PDB entry 6WWA | X-ray diffraction, 3.80 A resolution | chains A and X of the 3 polymer chains in the assembly

[Chain A]
Name: Mitotic spindle assembly checkpoint protein MAD2B
Source organism: Homo sapiens
UniProt: Q9UI95 (MD2L2_HUMAN); numbering as in UniProt (aligned over 2-211)
Amino-acid sequence (211 residues; row label = number of the first residue in the row):
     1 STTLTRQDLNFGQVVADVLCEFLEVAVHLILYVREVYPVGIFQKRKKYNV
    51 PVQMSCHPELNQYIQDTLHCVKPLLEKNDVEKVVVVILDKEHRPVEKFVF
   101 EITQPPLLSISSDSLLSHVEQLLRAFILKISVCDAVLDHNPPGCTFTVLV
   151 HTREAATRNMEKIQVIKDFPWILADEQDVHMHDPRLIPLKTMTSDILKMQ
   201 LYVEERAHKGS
Not modelled in the structure: 1-11, 109-113, 209-211
Sequence notes: expression tag (1)
UniProt features mapped onto this chain:
  - natural variant: Val-85 (V85E: In FANCV)
  - mutagenesis: Tyr-63 (Y63A: Alters interaction with REV3L. Loss of interaction with REV3L; when associated with A-171), Arg-124 (R124A: Induces structural changes that increase affinity for REV3L and REV1. No effect on interaction with REV1; when associated with A-171), Trp-171 (W171A: Alters interaction with REV3L and REV1. Loss of interaction with REV3L; when associated with A-63. No effect on interaction with REV1; when associated with A-124), Leu-186 (L186A: Significantly prevents interaction with REV1; no effect on interaction with REV3L), Gln-200 (Q200A: Significantly prevents interaction with REV1; no effect on interaction with REV3L), Tyr-202 (Y202A: Significantly prevents interaction with REV1; no effect on interaction with REV3L)
From the paper describing this entry:
  - self-association interface (contacts with another copy of this molecule); pairs are residue here / residue on that copy: Arg-124/Glu-35, Lys-129/Ser-131, Ala-135/Arg-124 (hydrogen bond), Leu-128, Pro-188, Lys-190
  - mutagenesis - R153A, R158A/N159A: decreased catalytic activity on wild-type TRIP13

[Chain X]
Name: Shieldin complex subunit 2, Shieldin complex subunit 3 chimera
Source organism: Homo sapiens
UniProt: chimeric construct of Q86V20, Q6ZNX1: residues 2-16 from Q86V20 (SHLD2_HUMAN) positions 5-19 (UniProt number = residue number + 3); residues 33-89 from Q6ZNX1 positions 2-58 (UniProt number = residue number - 31)
Amino-acid sequence (99 residues; each row starts with the number of its first residue):
     1 MSQVHIFWGAPIAPLKGSGSGSGSGSGSGSGSTTEVILHYRPCESDPTQL
    51 PKIAEKAIQDFPTRPLSRFIPWFPYDGSKLPLRPKRSPPASREEIMATL
Not modelled in the structure: 1, 15-32, 92-99
Sequence notes: initiating methionine (1); linker (17-32); expression tag (90-99)

[Chain A / chain X interface]
Contacting residue pairs (56; chain A residue first):
  Tyr-37(A) / Pro-88(X)
  Tyr-37(A) / Pro-89(X)  hydrogen bond (side chain-backbone)
  Tyr-63(A) / Arg-86(X)  hydrogen bond (side chain-backbone)
  Tyr-63(A) / Pro-88(X)
  Glu-81(A) / Phe-73(X)
  Glu-81(A) / Lys-79(X)  salt bridge
  Lys-82(A) / Phe-73(X)  hydrogen bond (side chain-backbone)
  Lys-82(A) / Pro-74(X)  hydrogen bond (side chain-backbone)
  Glu-101(A) / Pro-71(X)
  Glu-101(A) / Trp-72(X)  hydrogen bond (side chain-backbone)
  Glu-101(A) / Phe-73(X)  hydrogen bond (side chain-backbone)
  Ile-102(A) / Phe-73(X)
  Thr-103(A) / Trp-72(X)
  Thr-103(A) / Phe-73(X)
  Thr-145(A) / Pro-88(X)
  Phe-146(A) / Pro-88(X)
  Thr-147(A) / Arg-83(X)  hydrogen bond
  Thr-147(A) / Pro-84(X)
  Val-148(A) / Leu-82(X)
  Val-148(A) / Arg-83(X)
  Val-148(A) / Pro-84(X)
  Leu-149(A) / Leu-82(X)
  Val-150(A) / Pro-81(X)
  Val-150(A) / Leu-82(X)  hydrogen bond (backbone-backbone)
  His-151(A) / Pro-81(X)
  Thr-152(A) / Lys-79(X)
  Arg-153(A) / Lys-79(X)  hydrogen bond (backbone-side chain)
  Ala-156(A) / Leu-82(X)  hydrophobic
  Met-160(A) / Leu-82(X)  hydrophobic
  Asp-168(A) / Arg-86(X)
  Phe-169(A) / Pro-84(X)  hydrophobic
  Pro-170(A) / Pro-84(X)
  Pro-170(A) / Lys-85(X)  hydrogen bond (backbone-backbone)
  Trp-171(A) / Arg-83(X)
  Trp-171(A) / Pro-84(X)
  Ile-172(A) / Leu-82(X)
  Ile-172(A) / Arg-83(X)  hydrogen bond (backbone-backbone)
  Ile-172(A) / Lys-85(X)
  Leu-173(A) / Leu-80(X)  hydrophobic
  Leu-173(A) / Pro-81(X)
  Leu-173(A) / Leu-82(X)  hydrophobic
  Ala-174(A) / Pro-81(X)  hydrogen bond (backbone-backbone)
  Ala-174(A) / Arg-83(X)
  Glu-176(A) / Tyr-75(X)  hydrogen bond
  Asp-178(A) / Arg-83(X)  salt bridge
  Val-179(A) / Tyr-75(X)  hydrophobic
  His-180(A) / Tyr-75(X)
  Pro-188(A) / Phe-69(X)  hydrophobic
  Thr-191(A) / Phe-69(X)
  Lys-198(A) / Trp-72(X)
  Met-199(A) / Trp-72(X)
  Gln-200(A) / Phe-69(X)
  Gln-200(A) / Ile-70(X)  hydrogen bond (side chain-backbone)
  Gln-200(A) / Pro-71(X)
  Gln-200(A) / Trp-72(X)  hydrogen bond
  Tyr-202(A) / Phe-73(X)
Interface residues without a listed pair, chain A (37 interface residues in all): Thr-67, Met-192
Interface residues without a listed pair, chain X (19 interface residues in all): Ser-87, Ala-90

[Summary]
Chain A and chain X form an interface of 37 and 19 residues respectively, with 15 hydrogen bonds and 2 salt
bridges. Among the polar pairs are Glu-81(A)/Lys-79(X), Asp-178(A)/Arg-83(X) and Tyr-37(A)/Pro-89(X). The
paper reports that R153A and R158A/N159A of chain A reduce catalytic activity on wild-type TRIP13; a
self-association interface involving Arg-124(A), Leu-128(A) and Lys-129(A) among others.
Chain A is Mitotic spindle assembly checkpoint protein MAD2B and chain X is Shieldin complex subunit 2,
Shieldin complex subunit 3 chimera, both from Homo sapiens; the structure, Crystal structure of human
SHLD2-SHLD3-REV7 complex, was determined by X-ray diffraction together with 6WW9 and 7L9P from the same study.
